7ZXY - chains A and I of the 16 polymer chains in the assembly; structure by electron microscopy, 3.15 A resolution.

Chain A (and I):
Protein: Cytochrome b6
Organism: Synechocystis sp. PCC 6803
Notes: chain I of this document is another copy of the same molecule, construct and numbering; everything in this record applies to it too
UniProt: Q57038 (CYB6_SYNY3); residues 1-222 here = UniProt positions 1-222
Amino-acid sequence (222 residues; each row starts with the number of its first residue):
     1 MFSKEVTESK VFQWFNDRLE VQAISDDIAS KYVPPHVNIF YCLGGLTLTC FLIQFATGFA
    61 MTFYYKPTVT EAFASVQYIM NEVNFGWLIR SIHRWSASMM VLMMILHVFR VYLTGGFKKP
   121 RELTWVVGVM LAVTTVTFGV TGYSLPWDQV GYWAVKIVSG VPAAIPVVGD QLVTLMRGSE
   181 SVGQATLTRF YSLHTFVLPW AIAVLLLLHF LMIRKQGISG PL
Disordered / not traced: 1-2
UniProt features mapped onto this chain:
  - binding site (heme b): Tyr41, Arg90, His93, Arg94, His107, Arg110, His194, His209, Ser219
  - binding site (heme c): Cys42, Arg214, Ile218
Covalent attachments: heme c (HEC) linked to Cys42
Metal / ion sites: heme Fe site 1: His93, His194; heme Fe site 2: His107, His209
Ligand contacts:
  - chlorophyll a (CLA): Ile105, Val108, Phe109, Tyr112, Trp125, Ala132, Val133, Val136
  - beta,beta-caroten-4-one (ECH): Ile39, Phe40, Leu43, Leu46, Met103, Leu106
  - heme c (HEC): Lys31, Val33, Val37, Asn38, Tyr41, Gly45, Leu46, Leu48, Thr49, Phe210, Ile213, Arg214, Gly217, Ile218
  - heme (HEM), molecule 1: Tyr41, Gly44, Gly45, Thr47, Leu48, Met100, Met104, His107, Val108, Arg110, Val111, Gly116, Phe117, Arg121, Thr124, Trp125, Gly128, Val129, Leu131, Ala132, Thr135, Leu206, His209, Phe210, Ile213, Gly217, Ile218, Ser219
  - heme (HEM), molecule 2: Phe51, Gln54, Phe55, Gly58, Phe59, Met61, Thr62, Tyr65, Val76, Arg90, His93, Arg94, Ala97, Met100, Val101, Thr135, Phe138, Gly139, Gly142, Tyr143, Leu145, Pro146, Tyr191, His194, Thr195, Pro199

Chain A / chain I interface:
Residue-residue contacts (59):
  Trp14(A) - Leu123(I)  hydrophobic
  Phe15(A) - Leu123(I)  hydrophobic
  Arg18(A) - Lys119(I)
  Arg18(A) - Pro120(I)
  Arg18(A) - Glu122(I)  salt bridge
  Arg18(A) - Gln216(I)  hydrogen bond (backbone-side chain)
  Leu19(A) - Leu123(I)  hydrophobic
  Leu19(A) - Met212(I)  hydrophobic
  Leu19(A) - Lys215(I)
  Glu20(A) - Lys215(I)
  Phe55(A) - Phe196(I)  hydrophobic
  Phe55(A) - Trp200(I)
  Phe59(A) - Phe196(I)  hydrophobic
  Phe59(A) - Val197(I)  hydrophobic
  Thr62(A) - Thr188(I)
  Thr62(A) - Ser192(I)  hydrogen bond
  Phe63(A) - Thr188(I)
  Phe63(A) - Arg189(I)
  Phe63(A) - Ser192(I)
  Tyr64(A) - Arg189(I)  hydrogen bond
  Tyr65(A) - Thr188(I)
  Lys66(A) - Gln184(I)
  Lys66(A) - Thr188(I)
  Pro67(A) - Pro67(I)  hydrophobic
  Thr68(A) - Thr68(I)
  Thr68(A) - Glu71(I)
  Lys119(A) - Arg18(I)
  Pro120(A) - Arg18(I)
  Glu122(A) - Trp14(I)
  Glu122(A) - Arg18(I)  salt bridge
  Leu123(A) - Trp14(I)  hydrophobic
  Leu123(A) - Phe15(I)  hydrophobic
  Leu123(A) - Leu19(I)  hydrophobic
  Gln184(A) - Lys66(I)
  Thr188(A) - Thr62(I)
  Thr188(A) - Phe63(I)
  Thr188(A) - Tyr65(I)
  Thr188(A) - Lys66(I)
  Arg189(A) - Phe63(I)
  Arg189(A) - Tyr64(I)  hydrogen bond
  Tyr191(A) - Tyr191(I)  hydrophobic
  Ser192(A) - Thr62(I)  hydrogen bond
  Ser192(A) - Phe63(I)
  Thr195(A) - Phe196(I)
  Phe196(A) - Phe55(I)  hydrophobic
  Phe196(A) - Phe59(I)  hydrophobic
  Phe196(A) - Thr195(I)
  Val197(A) - Phe59(I)  hydrophobic
  Pro199(A) - Trp200(I)
  Trp200(A) - Phe55(I)
  Trp200(A) - Pro199(I)
  Trp200(A) - Trp200(I)  hydrophobic
  Trp200(A) - Ala203(I)  hydrophobic
  Ala203(A) - Trp200(I)  hydrophobic
  Met212(A) - Leu19(I)  hydrophobic
  Lys215(A) - Leu19(I)
  Lys215(A) - Glu20(I)  salt bridge
  Gln216(A) - Arg18(I)  hydrogen bond (side chain-backbone)
  Gln216(A) - Leu19(I)
Other interface residues (no listed pair), chain A (35 interface residues in all): Thr70, Glu71, Leu193
Other interface residues (no listed pair), chain I (35 interface residues in all): Thr70, Leu193

Summary:
The chain A/chain I interface involves 35 residues from each chain; the contacts include 6 hydrogen bonds and
3 salt bridges. Among the polar pairs are Arg18(A)-Glu122(I), Lys215(A)-Glu20(I) and Arg18(A)-Gln216(I).
Ligands of chain A: beta,beta-caroten-4-one, heme and chlorophyll a.
Chain A and chain I are both Cytochrome b6 (Synechocystis sp. PCC 6803); the structure, 3.15 Angstrom cryo-EM
structure of the dimeric cytochrome b6f complex from Synechocystis sp. PCC 6803 with ..., was determined by
electron microscopy, deposited together with 7R0W.
